PDB entry 1M1K | X-ray diffraction, 3.20 A resolution | chains A and M of the 30 polymer chains in the assembly

[Chain A]
Molecule: 23S RRNA
Source organism: Haloarcula marismortui
Sequence (2922 nucleotides; each row starts with the number of its first residue):
     2 UUGGCUACUA UGCCAGCUGG UGGAUUGCUC GGCUCAGGCG CUGAUGAAGG ACGUGCCAAG
    62 CUGCGAUAAG CCAUGGGGAG CCGCACGGAG GCGAAGAACC AUGGAUUUCC GAAUGAGAAU
   122 CUCUCUAACA AUUGCUUCGC GCAAUGAGGA ACCCCGAGAA CUGAAACAUC UCAGUAUCGG
   182 GAGGAACAGA AAACGCAAUG UGAUGUCGUU AGUAACCGCG AGUGAACGCG AUACAGCCCA
   242 AACCGAAGCC CUCACGGGCA AUGUGGUGUC AGGGCUACCU CUCAUCAGCC GACCGUCUCG
   302 ACGAAGUCUC UUGGAACAGA GCGUGAUACA GGGUGACAAC CCCGUACUCG AGACCAGUAC
   362 GACGUGCGGU AGUGCCAGAG UAGCGGGGGU UGGAUAUCCC UCGCGAAUAA CGCAGGCAUC
   422 GACUGCGAAG GCUAAACACA ACCUGAGACC GAUAGUGAAC AAGUAGUGUG AACGAACGCU
   482 GCAAAGUACC CUCAGAAGGG AGGCGAAAUA GAGCAUGAAA UCAGUUGGCG AUCGAGCGAC
   542 AGGGCAUACA AGGUCCCUCG ACGAAUGACC GACGCGCGAG CGUCCAGUAA GACUCACGGG
   602 AAGCCGAUGU UCUGUCGUAC GUUUUGAAAA ACGAGCCAGG GAGUGUGUCU GCAUGGCAAG
   662 UCUAACCGGA GUAUCCGGGG AGGCACAGGG AAACCGACAU GGCCGCAGGG CUUUGCCCGA
   722 GGGCCGCCGU CUUCAAGGGC GGGGAGCCAU GUGGACACGA CCCGAAUCCG GACGAUCUAC
   782 GCAUGGACAA GAUGAAGCGU GCCGAAAGGC ACGUGGAAGU CUGUUAGAGU UGGUGUCCUA
   842 CAAUACCCUC UCGUGAUCUA UGUGUAGGGG UGAAAGGCCC AUCGAGUCCG GCAACAGCUG
   902 GUUCCAAUCG AAACAUGUCG AAGCAUGACC UCCGCCGAGG UAGUCUGUGA GGUAGAGCGA
   962 CCGAUUGGUG UGUCCGCCUC CGAGAGGAGU CGGCACACCU GUCAAACUCC AAACUUACAG
  1022 ACGCCGUUUG ACGCGGGGAU UCCGGUGCGC GGGGUAAGCC UGUGUACCAG GAGGGGAACA
  1082 ACCCAGAGAU AGGUUAAGGU CCCCAAGUGU GGAUUAAGUG UAAUCCUCUG AAGGUGGUCU
  1142 CGAGCCCUAG ACAGCCGGGA GGUGAGCUUA GAAGCAGCUA CCCUCUAAGA AAAGCGUAAC
  1202 AGCUUACCGG CCGAGGUUUG AGGCGCCCAA AAUGAUCGGG ACUCAAAUCC ACCACCGAGA
  1262 CCUGUCCGUA CCACUCAUAC UGGUAAUCGA GUAGAUUGGC GCUCUAAUUG GAUGGAAGUA
  1322 GGGGUGAAAA CUCCUAUGGA CCGAUUAGUG ACGAAAAUCC UGGCCAUAGU AGCAGCGAUA
  1382 GUCGGGUGAG AACCCCGACG GCCUAAUGGA UAAGGGUUCC UCAGCACUGC UGAUCAGCUG
  1442 AGGGUUAGCC GGUCCUAAGU CAUACCGCAA CUCGACUAUG ACGAAAUGGG AAACGGGUUA
  1502 AUAUUCCCGU GCCACUAUGC AGUGAAAGUU GACGCCCUGG GGUCGAUCAC GCUGGGCAUU
  1562 CGCCCAGUCG AACCGUCCAA CUCCGUGGAA GCCGUAAUGG CAGGAAGCGG ACGAACGGCG
  1622 GCAUAGGGAA ACGUGAUUCA ACCUGGGGCC CAUGAAAAGA CGAGCAUAGU GUCCGUACCG
  1682 AGAACCGACA CAGGUGUCCA UGGCGGCGAA AGCCAAGGCC UGUCGGGAGC AACCAACGUU
  1742 AGGGAAUUCG GCAAGUUAGU CCCGUACCUU CGGAAGAAGG GAUGCCUGCU CCGGAACGGA
  1802 GCAGGUCGCA GUGACUCGGA AGCUCGGACU GUCUAGUAAC AACAUAGGUG ACCGCAAAUC
  1862 CGCAAGGACU CGUACGGUCA CUGAAUCCUG CCCAGUGCAG GUAUCUGAAC ACCUCGUACA
  1922 AGAGGACGAA GGACCUGUCA ACGGCGGGGG UAACUAUGAC CCUCUUAAGG UAGCGUAGUA
  1982 CCUUGCCGCA UCAGUAGCGG CUUGCAUGAA UGGAUUAACC AGAGCUUCAC UGUCCCAACG
  2042 UUGGGCCCGG UGAACUGUAC AUUCCAGUGC GGAGUCUGGA GACACCCAGG GGGAAGCGAA
  2102 GACCCUAUGG AGCUUUACUG CAGGCUGUCG CUGAGACGUG GUCGCCGAUG UGCAGCAUAG
  2162 GUAGGAGACA CUACACAGGU ACCCGCGCUA GCGGGCCACC GAGUCAACAG UGAAAUACUA
  2222 CCCGUCGGUG ACUGCGACUC UCACUCCGGG AGGAGGACAC CGAUAGCCGG GCAGUUUGAC
  2282 UGGGGCGGUA CGCGCUCGAA AAGAUAUCGA GCGCGCCCUA UGGCUAUCUC AGCCGGGACA
  2342 GAGACCCGGC GAAGAGUGCA AGAGCAAAAG AUAGCUUGAC AGUGUUCUUC CCAACGAGGA
  2402 ACGCUGACGC GAAAGCGUGG UCUAGCGAAC CAAUUAGCCU GCUUGAUGCG GGCAAUUGAU
  2462 GACAGAAAAG CUACCCUAGG GAUAACAGAG UCGUCACUCG CAAGAGCACA UAUCGACCGA
  2522 GUGGCUUGCU ACCUCGAUGU CGGUUCCCUC CAUCCUGCCC GUGCAGAAGC GGGCAAGGGU
  2582 GAGGUUGUUC GCCUAUUAAA GGAGGUCGUG AGCUGGGUUU AGACCGUCGU GAGACAGGUC
  2642 GGCUGCUAUC UACUGGGUGU GUAAUGGUGU CUGACAAGAA CGACCGUAUA GUACGAGAGG
  2702 AACUACGGUU GGUGGCCACU GGUGUACCGG UUGUUCGAGA GAGCACGUGC CGGGUAGCCA
  2762 CGCCACACGG GGUAAGAGCU GAACGCAUCU AAGCUCGAAA CCCACUUGGA AAAGAGACAC
  2822 CGCCGAGGUC CCGCGUACAA GACGCGGUCG AUAGACUCGG GGUGUGCGCG UCGAGGUAAC
  2882 GAGACGUUAA GCCCACGAGC ACUAACAGAC CAAAGCCAUC AU
Unresolved in the structure: 2-9, 126-127, 715, 971-998, 1560, 1952-1963, 2137-2236, 2339-2343, 2665-2666, 2915-2923
Construct notes: conflict C560 (U3155 in 3377779)
Ion coordination: Mg2+ site 1 near G28 (its only coordinating residue here); Na+ site 1 near C40 (its only coordinating residue here); Na+ site 2: G56, A59, A60, G61; Na+ site 3: G66, U108; Mg2+ site 2 near U115 (its only coordinating residue here); Na+ site 4: C141, G142; Na+ site 5 near U146 (its only coordinating residue here); Mg2+ site 3: C162, U2276; K+ site 1: C162, U163, U172; Mg2+ site 4: A165, A167, C168; Na+ site 6: A165, A166, A167; Mg2+ site 5: A166, G219; 63 more Na+ sites not listed; 98 more Mg2+ sites not listed; 1 more K+ sites not listed
Ligand contacts: azithromycin (ZIT): C839, G2099, A2100, A2103, A2538, G2540, U2645, G2646

[Chain M]
Molecule: Ribosomal protein L15
Source organism: Haloarcula marismortui
Reference sequence: P12737 (RL15_HALMA); numbering as in UniProt (aligned over 1-164)
Amino-acid sequence (164 residues; row label = number of the first residue in the row):
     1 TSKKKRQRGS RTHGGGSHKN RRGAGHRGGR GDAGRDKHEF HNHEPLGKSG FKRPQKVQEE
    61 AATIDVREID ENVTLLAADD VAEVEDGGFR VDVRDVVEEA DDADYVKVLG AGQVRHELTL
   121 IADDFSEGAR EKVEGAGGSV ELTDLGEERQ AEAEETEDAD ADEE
Unresolved in the structure: 84-88, 151-164
Ion coordination: Na+ site 1: Gly14 (shared with A1040(A), G1295(A), A1296(A) of chain A); Na+ site 2: Gly28, Ala33, Glu39; Na+ site 3: Asp36 (shared with A2465(A), G2466(A) of chain A)

[How chain A and chain M interact]
Pairs across the interface (173):
  G164(A) with Arg30(M), phosphate contact
  A165(A) with Gly29(M), phosphate contact; Arg30(M), hydrogen bond to the phosphate; Ala33(M), phosphate contact
  A166(A) with Gly25(M), base contact; Gly28(M), base contact; Gly29(M), hydrogen bond to the base; Ala33(M), phosphate contact; Gly34(M), hydrogen bond to the phosphate; His38(M), base contact
  G196(A) with Lys56(M), hydrogen bond to the sugar
  C197(A) with Lys56(M), phosphate contact
  A215(A) with Lys52(M), salt bridge to the phosphate; Gln55(M), sugar contact
  A216(A) with Lys52(M), salt bridge to the phosphate
  C220(A) with Lys48(M), sugar contact
  G221(A) with Arg35(M), phosphate contact; Leu46(M), phosphate contact; Gly47(M), hydrogen bond to the phosphate
  A222(A) with Asp32(M), hydrogen bond to the phosphate; Arg35(M), salt bridge to the phosphate
  G223(A) with Gly31(M), phosphate contact; Asp32(M), hydrogen bond to the phosphate
  A226(A) with Gln55(M), base contact
  G416(A) with Lys56(M), phosphate contact
  G417(A) with Lys56(M), salt bridge to the phosphate
  U623(A) with Arg11(M), hydrogen bond to the phosphate
  U624(A) with Arg11(M), salt bridge to the phosphate; His18(M), salt bridge to the phosphate; Lys19(M), hydrogen bond to the phosphate
  U625(A) with Lys19(M), salt bridge to the phosphate
  G644(A) with Lys4(M), sugar contact; Arg8(M), salt bridge to the phosphate; His13(M), hydrogen bond to the base; Arg21(M), hydrogen bond to the base
  U645(A) with Lys4(M), salt bridge to the phosphate
  C687(A) with Glu99(M), base contact
  A688(A) with Asp65(M), hydrogen bond to the base; Arg67(M), salt bridge to the phosphate; Leu109(M), base contact; Ala111(M), base contact
  A692(A) with Gly50(M), sugar contact; Phe51(M), hydrogen bond to the sugar
  A693(A) with Phe51(M), sugar contact; Arg53(M), phosphate contact
  A694(A) with Arg53(M), salt bridge to the phosphate
  G697(A) with Thr63(M), base contact; Lys107(M), salt bridge to the phosphate; Leu109(M), base contact; Ser126(M), phosphate contact; Glu127(M), hydrogen bond to the phosphate
  A698(A) with Leu109(M), phosphate contact; Gly110(M), hydrogen bond to the phosphate; Ala111(M), sugar contact; Ser126(M), hydrogen bond to the phosphate; Gly128(M), phosphate contact
  C699(A) with Gly110(M), phosphate contact; Ala111(M), phosphate contact; Gly112(M), hydrogen bond to the phosphate; Lys132(M), salt bridge to the phosphate
  A700(A) with Asp70(M), hydrogen bond to the base; Glu71(M), base contact; Gly112(M), phosphate contact; Gln113(M), hydrogen bond to the base; Val114(M), base contact; Arg115(M), base contact
  U701(A) with Gln113(M), hydrogen bond to the phosphate; Arg115(M), salt bridge to the phosphate
  G745(A) with Arg67(M), base contact; Glu71(M), hydrogen bond to the base
  G754(A) with Lys3(M), phosphate contact; Lys4(M), salt bridge to the phosphate
  G755(A) with Lys3(M), salt bridge to the phosphate
  C757(A) with Arg27(M), phosphate contact; Gly31(M), hydrogen bond to the phosphate
  A758(A) with Arg27(M), salt bridge to the phosphate; Arg30(M), phosphate contact; Gly31(M), hydrogen bond to the phosphate
  C759(A) with Arg30(M), salt bridge to the phosphate
  A761(A) with Arg30(M), salt bridge to the phosphate
  C762(A) with Arg21(M), hydrogen bond to the base
  C896(A) with Arg30(M), hydrogen bond to the phosphate
  A897(A) with Gly23(M), phosphate contact; Ala24(M), hydrogen bond to the phosphate; Arg30(M), salt bridge to the phosphate
  G898(A) with Arg22(M), phosphate contact; Gly23(M), hydrogen bond to the phosphate; Ala24(M), phosphate contact; Gly25(M), hydrogen bond to the phosphate; His26(M), phosphate contact
  C899(A) with Arg22(M), salt bridge to the phosphate
  U900(A) with Lys19(M), salt bridge to the phosphate; Arg22(M), salt bridge to the phosphate
  G901(A) with His18(M), salt bridge to the phosphate; Lys19(M), phosphate contact
  G902(A) with Arg11(M), salt bridge to the phosphate; His18(M), salt bridge to the phosphate
  U903(A) with Arg11(M), salt bridge to the phosphate; Thr12(M), base contact; His13(M), sugar contact; His18(M), base contact
  U904(A) with Gln7(M), phosphate contact; Arg8(M), sugar contact; Gly9(M), hydrogen bond to the phosphate; Ser10(M), hydrogen bond to the phosphate; Arg11(M), hydrogen bond to the phosphate
  C905(A) with Lys5(M), hydrogen bond to the base; Arg6(M), base contact; Arg8(M), sugar contact
  C906(A) with Arg6(M), base contact
  A907(A) with Arg6(M), base contact
  G918(A) with His38(M), hydrogen bond to the base; Phe40(M), sugar contact
  U919(A) with Lys37(M), hydrogen bond to the phosphate; His38(M), sugar contact
  C920(A) with Lys37(M), salt bridge to the phosphate
  G924(A) with Gly25(M), hydrogen bond to the sugar; His38(M), base contact
  C925(A) with Gly25(M), phosphate contact; His26(M), salt bridge to the phosphate; Arg27(M), sugar contact; Gly28(M), sugar contact; His38(M), base contact; Glu39(M), hydrogen bond to the sugar
  A926(A) with His38(M), sugar contact; Glu39(M), sugar contact; His41(M), hydrogen bond to the base
  U927(A) with His41(M), hydrogen bond to the sugar; Asn42(M), sugar contact
  U1041(A) with Gly14(M), sugar contact; Gly15(M), sugar contact; Gly16(M), phosphate contact
  U1042(A) with Ser17(M), hydrogen bond to the phosphate; Asn20(M), hydrogen bond to the phosphate
  A1294(A) with Gly16(M), phosphate contact
  G1295(A) with Thr12(M), hydrogen bond to the phosphate; Gly14(M), hydrogen bond to the phosphate; Gly15(M), hydrogen bond to the phosphate; Gly16(M), hydrogen bond to the phosphate
  A1296(A) with Lys3(M), salt bridge to the phosphate
  U1297(A) with Lys3(M), salt bridge to the phosphate
  U1298(A) with Arg6(M), hydrogen bond to the base
  G1299(A) with Thr1(M), phosphate contact; Arg6(M), hydrogen bond to the base
  G1300(A) with Thr1(M), hydrogen bond to the base
  C1301(A) with Lys5(M), base contact
  G1302(A) with Lys5(M), hydrogen bond to the base
  C1353(A) with Lys5(M), hydrogen bond to the base
  G1354(A) with Lys5(M), base contact; Arg8(M), salt bridge to the phosphate
  C2396(A) with Phe40(M), sugar contact
  A2430(A) with Leu46(M), sugar contact; Gly47(M), hydrogen bond to the sugar
  C2431(A) with Gly47(M), phosphate contact; Lys48(M), hydrogen bond to the phosphate
  C2432(A) with Lys48(M), salt bridge to the phosphate
  U2441(A) with Phe51(M), sugar contact; Arg53(M), hydrogen bond to the phosphate
  G2442(A) with Arg53(M), salt bridge to the phosphate; Pro54(M), sugar contact; Val57(M), phosphate contact
  C2443(A) with Pro54(M), base contact; Lys56(M), hydrogen bond to the phosphate; Val57(M), sugar contact
  U2444(A) with Lys56(M), salt bridge to the phosphate
  G2452(A) with Phe51(M), base contact
  G2453(A) with Gly50(M), hydrogen bond to the phosphate; Phe51(M), sugar contact
  C2454(A) with Ser49(M), phosphate contact; Gly50(M), hydrogen bond to the phosphate
  A2465(A) with Phe40(M), base contact
  G2466(A) with Lys37(M), salt bridge to the phosphate
  A2467(A) with Lys37(M), salt bridge to the phosphate
Interface residues without a listed pair, chain A (90 interface residues in all): U214, C696, U753, G1039, A1040, C2440, A2483
Interface residues without a listed pair, chain M (74 interface residues in all): Ser2, Asp36, Phe125, Ala129

[Overview]
90 residues of chain A face 74 of chain M across their interface; the contacts include 55 hydrogen bonds and
37 salt bridges. Polar pairs include A166(A)-Gly29(M), G644(A)-His13(M) and G644(A)-Arg21(M). Ligands of chain
A: azithromycin. G56(A), A59(A), A60(A) and G61(A) form the Na+ site 2.
Here chain A is 23S RRNA and chain M is Ribosomal protein L15, both from Haloarcula marismortui. Entry 1M1K
(Co-crystal structure of azithromycin bound to the 50S ribosomal subunit of Haloarcula marismortui) was
determined by X-ray diffraction (same publication as 1K8A, 1K9M and 1KD1).
